3NA1 - chains A and C; structure by X-ray diffraction, 2.25 A resolution.

# Chain A
Protein: Cholesterol side-chain cleavage enzyme, mitochondrial
Source organism: Homo sapiens
Notes: EC 1.14.15.6
Reference sequence: P05108 (CP11A_HUMAN); residues 2-482 here correspond to UniProt positions 41-521 (UniProt number = residue number + 39)
Amino-acid sequence (487 residues; row label = number of the first residue in the row):
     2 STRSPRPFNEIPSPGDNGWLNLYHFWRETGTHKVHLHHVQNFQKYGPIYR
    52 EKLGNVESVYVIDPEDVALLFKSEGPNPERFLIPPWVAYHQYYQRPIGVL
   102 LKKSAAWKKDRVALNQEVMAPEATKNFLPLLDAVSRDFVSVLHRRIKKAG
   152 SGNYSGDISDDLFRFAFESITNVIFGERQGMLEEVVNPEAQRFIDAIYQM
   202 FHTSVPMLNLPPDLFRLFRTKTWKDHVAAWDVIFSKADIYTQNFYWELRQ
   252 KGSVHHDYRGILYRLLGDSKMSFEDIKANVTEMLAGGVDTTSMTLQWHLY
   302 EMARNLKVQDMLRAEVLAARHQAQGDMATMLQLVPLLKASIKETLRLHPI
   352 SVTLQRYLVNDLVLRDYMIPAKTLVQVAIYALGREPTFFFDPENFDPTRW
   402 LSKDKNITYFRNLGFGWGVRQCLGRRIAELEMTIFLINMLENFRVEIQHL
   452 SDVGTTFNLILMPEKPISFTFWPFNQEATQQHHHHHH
Unresolved in the structure: 2-4, 477-488
Construct notes: expression tag (483-488)
Ion coordination: heme Fe near Cys423 (its only coordinating residue here)
Residues lining bound ligands:
  - (3alpha,8alpha)-cholest-5-ene-3,20-diol (HCD): Arg81, Phe82, Ile84, Trp87, Leu101, Met201, Phe202, Leu209, Trp231, Glu283, Ala286, Gly287, Thr291, Ser352, Val353, Thr354, Gln356, Gln377, Phe458, Leu460, Ile461
  - heme (HEM): Arg81, Val100, Leu101, Trp108, Arg112, Ile171, Met284, Gly287, Gly288, Thr291, Thr292, Thr295, Leu346, Ile351, Ser352, Leu355, Arg357, Gly415, Phe416, Gly417, Trp418, Arg421, Gln422, Cys423, Leu424, Gly425, Ile428, Ala429, Met433
UniProt features mapped onto this chain:
  - binding site (heme): Cys423
Reported in the primary citation:
  - binding site for (3alpha,8alpha)-cholest-5-ene-3,20-diol: Ser352

# Chain C
Protein: Adrenodoxin, mitochondrial
Source organism: Homo sapiens
Reference sequence: P10109 (ADX_HUMAN); residues 2-124 here correspond to UniProt positions 62-184 (UniProt number = residue number + 60)
Amino-acid sequence (123 residues; numbered 2 to 124; the number before each row is that of its first residue):
     2 SSEDKITVHFINRDGETLTTKGKVGDSLLDVVVENNLDIDGFGACEGTLA
    52 CSTCHLIFEDHIYEKLDAITDEENDMLDLAYGLTDRSRLGCQICLTKSMD
   102 NMTVRVPETVADARQSIDVGKTS
Unresolved in the structure: 2-43, 56-71, 82-89, 94-124
Ion coordination: 2Fe-2S cluster Fe: Cys46, Cys52, Cys55, Cys92
Residues lining bound ligands: 2Fe-2S cluster (FES): Gly44, Ala45, Cys46, Glu47, Gly48, Leu50, Ala51, Cys52, Cys55, Leu90, Cys92

# Interface between chain A and chain C
Pairs across the interface (28; chain A residue first):
  Lys109(A) with Ala45(C), hydrogen bond (side chain-backbone)
  Val113(A) with Glu47(C)
  Asn116(A) with Thr49(C)
  Gln117(A) with Thr49(C)
  Met120(A) with Thr49(C); Ala51(C), hydrophobic
  Ala121(A) with Thr49(C)
  Pro122(A) with Thr49(C)
  Leu332(A) with Asp72(C)
  Gln333(A) with Asp72(C)
  Lys339(A) with Asp72(C), salt bridge; Glu73(C), salt bridge
  Lys343(A) with Asp76(C), salt bridge
  Thr409(A) with Asp79(C)
  Phe411(A) with Leu80(C), hydrophobic
  Asn413(A) with Leu80(C)
  Trp418(A) with Ser53(C); Leu80(C), hydrogen bond (side chain-backbone)
  Gly419(A) with Ala51(C)
  Val420(A) with Ala45(C), hydrophobic; Cys46(C); Ala51(C); Cys52(C), hydrophobic
  Gln422(A) with Ala51(C); Met77(C)
  Arg426(A) with Met77(C)
  Arg427(A) with Leu50(C), hydrogen bond (side chain-backbone); Glu73(C)
Interface residues without a listed pair, chain A (24 interface residues in all): Tyr410, Arg412, Leu414, Glu430
Interface residues without a listed pair, chain C (16 interface residues in all): Ala81, Gln93

# Summary
24 residues of chain A face 16 of chain C across their interface, with 3 hydrogen bonds and 3 salt bridges.
Polar contacts include Lys339(A)-Asp72(C), Lys339(A)-Glu73(C) and Lys343(A)-Asp76(C). Bound to chain A: heme
and (3alpha,8alpha)-cholest-5-ene-3,20-diol. Ligands of chain C: 2Fe-2S cluster. From the paper: a binding
site for (3alpha,8alpha)-cholest-5-ene-3,20-diol at Ser352(A).
Here chain A is Cholesterol side-chain cleavage enzyme, mitochondrial and chain C is Adrenodoxin,
mitochondrial, both from Homo sapiens. Entry 3NA1 (Crystal structure of human CYP11A1 in complex with
20-hydroxycholesterol) was determined by X-ray diffraction, deposited together with 3N9Z and 3NA0.
